5K1X - chain A; structure by X-ray diffraction, 1.95 A resolution.

# Chain A
Molecule: Pyrrolysine--tRNA ligase
From: Methanosarcina mazei
Notes: EC 6.1.1.26; fragment: Catalytic domain
Reference sequence: Q8PWY1 (PYLS_METMA); residue numbers follow UniProt; this construct covers 188-454
Amino-acid sequence (274 residues; each row starts with the number of its first residue):
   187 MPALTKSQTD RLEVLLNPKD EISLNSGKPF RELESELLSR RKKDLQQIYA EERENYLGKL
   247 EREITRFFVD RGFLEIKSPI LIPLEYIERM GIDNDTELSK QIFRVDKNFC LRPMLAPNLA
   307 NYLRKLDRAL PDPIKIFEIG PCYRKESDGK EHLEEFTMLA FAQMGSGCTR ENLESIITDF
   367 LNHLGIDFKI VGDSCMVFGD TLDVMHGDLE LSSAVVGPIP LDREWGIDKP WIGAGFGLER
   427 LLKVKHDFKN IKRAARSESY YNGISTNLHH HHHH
Disordered / not traced: 187-188, 457-460
Differences from the reference sequence: initiating methionine (187); engineered mutation A306 (Tyr in Q8PWY1), A346 (Asn in Q8PWY1), A348 (Cys in Q8PWY1), F384 (Tyr in Q8PWY1); expression tag (455-460)
Metal / ion sites: Mg2+: E396, S399 (together with AMP-PNP)
Small-molecule neighbours: AMP-PNP (ANP; phosphoaminophosphonic acid-adenylate ester): R330, E332, E337, H338, L339, F342, M344, E396, L397, S398, S399, G421, F422, G423, R426, I437
Reported in the primary citation:
  - mutagenesis - A348S: increased expression

# Summary
Ligands of chain A: AMP-PNP. E396 and S399 coordinate Mg2+. From the paper: A348S increases expression.
Chain A is Pyrrolysine--tRNA ligase (Methanosarcina mazei); the structure, Catalytic domain of polyspecific
pyrrolysyl-tRNA synthetase mutant Y306A/N346A/C348A/Y384F in complex with AMPPNP, was determined by X-ray
diffraction, deposited together with 5K1P.
